Entry 8TMI (electron microscopy, 3.30 A resolution); this record covers chains H and L of the 9 polymer chains in the assembly.

# Chain H
Protein: sAB C18 Heavy Chain
From: Homo sapiens
Amino-acid sequence (237 residues; numbered -2 to 234; the number before each row is that of its first residue; numbers below 1 keep their minus sign (Glu-2 is residue -2)):
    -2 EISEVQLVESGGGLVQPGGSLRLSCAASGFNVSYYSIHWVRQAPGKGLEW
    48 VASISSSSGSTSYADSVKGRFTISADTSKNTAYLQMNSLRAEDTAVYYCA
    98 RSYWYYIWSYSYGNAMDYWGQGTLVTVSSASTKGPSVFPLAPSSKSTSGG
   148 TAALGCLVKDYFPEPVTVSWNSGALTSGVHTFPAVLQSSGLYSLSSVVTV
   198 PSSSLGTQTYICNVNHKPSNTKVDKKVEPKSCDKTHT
Disordered / not traced: -2 to 0, 123-234
Disulfides: Cys22-Cys96

# Chain L
Protein: sAB C18 Light Chain
From: Homo sapiens
Amino-acid sequence (215 residues; each row starts with the number of its first residue):
     1 SDIQMTQSPSSLSASVGDRVTITCRASQSVSSAVAWYQQKPGKAPKLLIY
    51 SASSLYSGVPSRFSGSRSGTDFTLTISSLQPEDFATYYCQQSSSSLITFG
   101 QGTKVEIKRTVAAPSVFIFPPSDSQLKSGTASVVCLLNNFYPREAKVQWK
   151 VDNALQSGNSQESVTEQDSKDSTYSLSSTLTLSKADYEKHKVYACEVTHQ
   201 GLSSPVTKSFNRGEC
Disordered / not traced: 1, 109-215
Disulfides: Cys24-Cys89

# How chain H and chain L interact
Residue-residue contacts - 42 pairs, chain H then chain L:
  His35(H) - Ile97(L)
  Gln39(H) - Gln39(L)  hydrogen bond
  Gln39(H) - Tyr88(L)  hydrogen bond
  Lys43(H) - Tyr88(L)
  Gly44(H) - Tyr88(L)
  Leu45(H) - Gln39(L)
  Leu45(H) - Pro45(L)  hydrophobic
  Leu45(H) - Tyr88(L)  hydrophobic
  Leu45(H) - Phe99(L)
  Trp47(H) - Ser95(L)
  Trp47(H) - Leu96(L)  hydrophobic
  Trp47(H) - Ile97(L)
  Ser59(H) - Ser95(L)
  Tyr60(H) - Leu96(L)
  Asp62(H) - Asp2(L)
  Tyr95(H) - Lys43(L)  hydrogen bond (side chain-backbone)
  Tyr95(H) - Ala44(L)
  Tyr100(H) - Tyr50(L)
  Tyr100(H) - Tyr56(L)
  Tyr102(H) - Ala33(L)
  Tyr102(H) - Val34(L)
  Tyr102(H) - Tyr50(L)  hydrophobic
  Tyr102(H) - Ser51(L)  hydrogen bond (side chain-backbone)
  Ile104(H) - Ser31(L)
  Ile104(H) - Ser32(L)
  Ile104(H) - Ser51(L)
  Tyr107(H) - Ser31(L)  hydrogen bond
  Ser108(H) - Ser31(L)
  Tyr109(H) - Ser92(L)
  Gly110(H) - Ala33(L)
  Asn111(H) - Gln90(L)
  Asn111(H) - Ser92(L)  hydrogen bond (backbone-side chain)
  Ala112(H) - Leu47(L)  hydrophobic
  Ala112(H) - Tyr50(L)  hydrophobic
  Met113(H) - Tyr37(L)
  Met113(H) - Leu47(L)
  Met113(H) - Gln90(L)
  Met113(H) - Ile97(L)  hydrophobic
  Asp114(H) - Leu47(L)
  Asp114(H) - Tyr56(L)  hydrogen bond
  Trp116(H) - Pro45(L)
  Gly117(H) - Ala44(L)
Other interface residues (no listed pair), chain H (25 interface residues in all): Val37, Tyr115
Other interface residues (no listed pair), chain L (22 interface residues in all): Gln101

# Overview
The interface between chain H and chain L involves 25 residues on one side and 22 on the other; the contacts
include 7 hydrogen bonds. Polar pairs include Gln39(H)-Gln39(L), Gln39(H)-Tyr88(L) and Tyr95(H)-Lys43(L).
Here chain H is sAB C18 Heavy Chain and chain L is sAB C18 Light Chain, both from Homo sapiens. Entry 8TMI
(Cryo-EM structure of CorA in complex with conformation-specific synthetic antibody C18 and 100 uM MgCl2,
State ...) was determined by electron microscopy.
